Entry 5E15 (X-ray diffraction, 2.10 A resolution); this record covers chains B and D of the 4 polymer chains in the assembly.

Chain B:
Protein: Estrogen receptor
From: Homo sapiens
Notes: fragment: ligand-binding domain
UniProtKB: P03372 (ESR1_HUMAN); numbering as in UniProt (aligned over 298-554)
Chain sequence (257 residues; row label = number of the first residue in the row):
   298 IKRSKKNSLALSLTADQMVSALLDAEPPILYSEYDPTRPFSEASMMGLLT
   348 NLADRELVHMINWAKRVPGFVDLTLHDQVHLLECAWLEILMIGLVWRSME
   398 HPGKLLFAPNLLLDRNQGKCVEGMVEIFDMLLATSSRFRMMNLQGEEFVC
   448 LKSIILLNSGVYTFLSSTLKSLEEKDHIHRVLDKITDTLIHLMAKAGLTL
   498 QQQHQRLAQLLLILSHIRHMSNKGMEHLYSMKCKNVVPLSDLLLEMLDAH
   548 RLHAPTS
Not modelled in the structure: 298-304, 419-420, 461-467, 530-532, 550-554
Sequence notes: engineered mutation S537 (Tyr in P03372)
Residues lining bound ligands: 5KA (4,4'-({4-[2-(4-fluorobutoxy)ethyl]cyclohexylidene}methanediyl)diphenol): M343, L346, T347, L349, A350, E353, W383, L384, L387, M388, L391, R394, F404, M421, I424, L428, L525, L536, L540

Chain D:
Protein: Nuclear receptor coactivator 2
Notes: fragment: Nuclear receptor-interacting peptide
Chain sequence (14 residues; row label = number of the first residue in the row):
   686 KHKILHRLLQDSSS
Not modelled in the structure: 686-687, 697-699

How chain B and chain D interact:
Pairs across the interface (20):
  I358(B) - L690(D)  hydrophobic
  I358(B) - L693(D)  hydrophobic
  I358(B) - L694(D)  hydrophobic
  K362(B) - L693(D)  hydrogen bond (side chain-backbone)
  K362(B) - L694(D)  hydrogen bond (side chain-backbone)
  K362(B) - D696(D)  hydrogen bond (side chain-backbone)
  L372(B) - H691(D)
  Q375(B) - L694(D)
  V376(B) - L690(D)
  V376(B) - L694(D)  hydrophobic
  L379(B) - L690(D)  hydrophobic
  E380(B) - L690(D)
  D538(B) - I689(D)
  L539(B) - I689(D)
  L539(B) - L690(D)
  L539(B) - L693(D)  hydrophobic
  E542(B) - K688(D)
  E542(B) - I689(D)  hydrogen bond (side chain-backbone)
  E542(B) - L690(D)  hydrogen bond (side chain-backbone)
  M543(B) - L690(D)  hydrophobic
Other interface residues (no listed pair), chain B (13 interface residues in all): V355, N359
Other interface residues (no listed pair), chain D (8 interface residues in all): Q695

Overview:
13 residues of chain B face 8 of chain D across their interface, with 5 hydrogen bonds. Polar pairs include
K362(B)-L693(D), K362(B)-L694(D) and K362(B)-D696(D). Bound to chain B: compound 5KA.
Chain B is Estrogen receptor (Homo sapiens) and chain D is Nuclear receptor coactivator 2; the structure,
Crystal Structure of the ER-alpha Ligand-binding Domain in Complex with the Cyclofenil Derivative
4,4'-{[4-(2-hydroxyethyl)cyclohexylidene]methanediyl}diphenol, was determined by X-ray diffraction (same
publication as 4ZN7, 4ZNH, 4ZNS, 4ZNT, 4ZNU, 4ZNV and 50 further entries).
